Entry 3SAE (X-ray diffraction, 1.96 A resolution); this record covers chain A.

Chain A:
Molecule: Alpha-bisabolene synthase
Organism: Abies grandis
Notes: EC 4.2.3.38
UniProtKB: O81086 (TPSD1_ABIGR); residues 1-817 here = UniProt positions 1-817
Amino-acid sequence (817 residues; row label = number of the first residue in the row):
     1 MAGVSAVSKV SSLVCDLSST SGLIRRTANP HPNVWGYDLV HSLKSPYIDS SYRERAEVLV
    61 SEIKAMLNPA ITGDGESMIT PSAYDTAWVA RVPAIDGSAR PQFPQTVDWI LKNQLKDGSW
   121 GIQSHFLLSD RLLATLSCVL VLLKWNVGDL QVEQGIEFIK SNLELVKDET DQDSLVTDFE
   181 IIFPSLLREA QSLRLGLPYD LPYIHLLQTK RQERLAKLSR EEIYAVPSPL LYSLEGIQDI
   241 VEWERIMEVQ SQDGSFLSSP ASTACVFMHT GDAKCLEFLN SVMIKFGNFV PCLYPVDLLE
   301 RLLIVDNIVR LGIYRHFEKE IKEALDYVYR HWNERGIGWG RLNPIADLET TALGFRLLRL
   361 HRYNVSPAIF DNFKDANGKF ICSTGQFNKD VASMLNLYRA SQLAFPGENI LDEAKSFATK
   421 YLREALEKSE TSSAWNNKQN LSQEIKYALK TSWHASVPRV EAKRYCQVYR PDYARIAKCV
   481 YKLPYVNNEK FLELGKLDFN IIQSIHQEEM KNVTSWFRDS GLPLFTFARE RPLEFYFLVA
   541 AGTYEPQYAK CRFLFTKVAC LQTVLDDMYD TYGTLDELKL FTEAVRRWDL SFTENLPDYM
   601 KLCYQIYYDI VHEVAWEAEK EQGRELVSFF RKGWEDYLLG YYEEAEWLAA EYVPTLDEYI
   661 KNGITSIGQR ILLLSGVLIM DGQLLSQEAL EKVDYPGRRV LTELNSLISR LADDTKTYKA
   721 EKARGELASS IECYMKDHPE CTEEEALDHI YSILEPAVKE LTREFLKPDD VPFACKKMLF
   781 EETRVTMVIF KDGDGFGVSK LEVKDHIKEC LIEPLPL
Disordered / not traced: 1-34, 377-379
Ion coordination: Mg2+ site 1: D566, D570 (together with farnesyl thiopyrophosphate); Mg2+ site 2: D713, T717, E721
Small-molecule neighbours: farnesyl thiopyrophosphate (FPS; S-[(2E,6E)-3,7,11-trimethyldodeca-2,6,10-trienyl] trihydrogen thiodiphosphate): F535, L538, A559, Q562, T563, D566, D570, I667, G668, Q669, L672, R710, D713, E721, F790
Curated features (UniProtKB/Swiss-Prot):
  - motif: D566 to D570 (DDXXD motif)
  - binding site (Mg(2+)): D566, D570, D713, T717, E721
  - mutagenesis: D570 (D570A: Abolishes catalytic activity), D713 (D713A: Abolishes catalytic activity)

Summary:
Chain A binds farnesyl thiopyrophosphate. D566 and D570 coordinate Mg2+ site 1. From UniProt: 5 Mg2+-binding
residues and 2 mutagenesis sites.
Chain A is Alpha-bisabolene synthase (Abies grandis); the structure, Structure of a three-domain sesquiterpene
synthase: a prospective target for advanced biofuels production, was determined by X-ray diffraction together
with 3SDQ, 3SDR, 3SDT, 3SDU and 3SDV from the same study.
